Entry 9GGD (electron microscopy, 2.67 A resolution); this record covers chains A and C of the 5 polymer chains in the assembly.

# Chain A
Molecule: DNA polymerase subunit gamma-1
Organism: Homo sapiens
Notes: EC 2.7.7.7, 3.1.11.-, 4.2.99.-
UniProtKB: P54098 (DPOG1_HUMAN); numbering as in UniProt (aligned over 26-1239)
Amino-acid sequence (1221 residues; numbered 19 to 1239; the number before each row is that of its first residue):
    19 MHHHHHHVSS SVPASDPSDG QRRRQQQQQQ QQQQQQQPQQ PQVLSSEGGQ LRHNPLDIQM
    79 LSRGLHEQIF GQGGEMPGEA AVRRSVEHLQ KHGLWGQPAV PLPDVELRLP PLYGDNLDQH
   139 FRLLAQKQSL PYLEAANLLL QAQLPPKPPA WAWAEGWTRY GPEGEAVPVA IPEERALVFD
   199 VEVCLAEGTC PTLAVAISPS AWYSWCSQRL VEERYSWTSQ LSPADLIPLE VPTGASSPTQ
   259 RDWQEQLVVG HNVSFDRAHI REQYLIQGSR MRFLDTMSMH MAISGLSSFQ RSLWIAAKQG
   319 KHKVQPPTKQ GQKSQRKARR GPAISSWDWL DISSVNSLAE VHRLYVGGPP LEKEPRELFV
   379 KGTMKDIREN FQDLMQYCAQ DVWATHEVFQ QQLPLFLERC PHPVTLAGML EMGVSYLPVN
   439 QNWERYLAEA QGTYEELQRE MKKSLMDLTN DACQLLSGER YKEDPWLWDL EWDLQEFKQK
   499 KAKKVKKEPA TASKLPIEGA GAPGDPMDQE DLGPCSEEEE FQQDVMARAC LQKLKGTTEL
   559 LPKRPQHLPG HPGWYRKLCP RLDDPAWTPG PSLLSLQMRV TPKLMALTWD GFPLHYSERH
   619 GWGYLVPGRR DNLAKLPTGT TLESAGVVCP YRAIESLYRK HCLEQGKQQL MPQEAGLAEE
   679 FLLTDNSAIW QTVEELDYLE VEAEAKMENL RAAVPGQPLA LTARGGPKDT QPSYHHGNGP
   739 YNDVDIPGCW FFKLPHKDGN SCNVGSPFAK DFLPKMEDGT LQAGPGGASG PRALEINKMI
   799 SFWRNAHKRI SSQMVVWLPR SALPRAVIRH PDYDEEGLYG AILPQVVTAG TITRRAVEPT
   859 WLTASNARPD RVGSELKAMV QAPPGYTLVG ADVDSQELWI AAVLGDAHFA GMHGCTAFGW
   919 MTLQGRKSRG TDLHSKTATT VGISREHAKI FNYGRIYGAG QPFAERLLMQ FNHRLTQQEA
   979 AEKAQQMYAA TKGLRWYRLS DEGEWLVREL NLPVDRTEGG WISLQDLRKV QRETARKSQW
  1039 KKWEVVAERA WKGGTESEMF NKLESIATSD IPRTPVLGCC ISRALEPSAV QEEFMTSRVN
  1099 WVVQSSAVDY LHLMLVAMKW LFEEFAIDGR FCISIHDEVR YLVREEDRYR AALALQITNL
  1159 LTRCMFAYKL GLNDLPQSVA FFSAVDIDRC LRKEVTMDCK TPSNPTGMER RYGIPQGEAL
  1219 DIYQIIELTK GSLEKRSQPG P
Unresolved in the structure: 19-66, 249-262, 318-341, 499-531, 627-647, 663-730, 989-1050, 1234-1239
Construct notes: initiating methionine (19); expression tag (20-25); engineered mutation Thr467 (Ala in P54098)
UniProt features mapped onto this chain:
  - region: Gln43 to Gln55 (Does not contribute to polymerase and exonuclease enzymatic activities), Thr858 to Asn864 (Trigger loop)
  - motif: Val196 to Glu200 (Exo I), Val267 to Arg275 (Exo II), Tyr395 to Thr403 (Exo III), Val887 to Leu896 (Pol A), Arg943 to Gly958 (Pol B), His1134 to Val1141 (Pol C)
  - active site: Asp198 (Exonuclease activity)
  - binding site (DNA): Ser306, Ser593, Lys806, Thr849, Thr1094, Ser1095
  - binding site (RNA): Arg579, His754, Gly763, Lys768, Ser863, Arg869
  - binding site (a 2'-deoxyribonucleoside 5'-triphosphate): Asp890, Val891, Ser893, Glu895, Arg943, Lys947, Tyr951, Asp1135
  - binding site (Mg(2+)): Asp890, Val891, Asp1135
  - site (Critical for replication fidelity and mismatch recognition): Arg853, Gln1102
  - natural variant: Gln55 (Q55QQ; Q55QQQ), Arg227 (R227W: In PEOB1 and MTDPS4B), Arg232 (R232G: In MTDPS4A; R232H: In LS), Leu244 (L244P: In MTDPS4A), Thr251 (T251I: In PEOB1, MTDPS4A and MTDPS4B), Gly268 (G268A: In PEOB1), Arg275 (R275Q: Found in a patient with epileptic encephalopathy, developmental delay and moderate intellectual disability; uncertain significance), His277 (H277L: In PEOB1; uncertain significance), Gly303 (G303R: In MTDPS4A), Leu304 (L304R: In PEOB1 and SANDO; L304SANDO: In PEOB1), Ser305 (S305R: In MTDPS4A), Gln308 (Q308H: In PEOB1), 51 further natural variant entries in UniProt
  - mutagenesis: Asp198 (D198A: Abolishes exonuclease activity; when associated with A-200. Decreases polymerase exonucleolytic proofreading by 30-fold for the T:G mismatch and by 14-fold for the A:A mismatch ...), Glu200 (E200A: Abolishes exonuclease activity; when associated with A-198. Decreases polymerase exonucleolytic proofreading by 30-fold for the T:G mismatch and by 14-fold for the A:A mismatch ...), Asp274 (D274A: Unable to idle at the 5'-end of the nascent DNA strand. Continues DNA synthesis into double-stranded DNA past the 5'-end creating a flap structure that cannot be ligated), Lys498 (K498C: Decreases processive DNA synthesis), Lys499 (K499C: Decreases processive DNA synthesis), Lys501 (K501C: Decreases processive DNA synthesis), Val543 to Leu558 (Markedly decreases the stimulation by POLG2, resulting in impaired processive DNA synthesis), Leu549 (L549N: Decreases processive DNA synthesis), Leu552 (L552N: Decreases processive DNA synthesis), Lys553 (K553N: Decreases processive DNA synthesis), Arg853 (R853A: Abolishes primer DNA extention in the presence of dNTPs. Impairs intrinsic polymerase processivity. Enhances exonuclease activity leading to primer DNA degradation), Asp890 (D890N: Abolishes DNA polymerase activity), 1 further mutagenesis entry in UniProt
Metal / ion sites: Ca2+: Asp890, Val891, Asp1135 (together with 2'-deoxycytidine-5'-triphosphate)
Residues lining bound ligands:
  - A1IK1 (1-[(4S)-8-chloranyl-3,4-dihydro-2H-chromen-4-yl]-3-(1-phenylpyrazol-3-yl)urea): Gln564, His565, Leu566, Pro567, His569, Tyr573, Cys577, Pro578, Leu580, Trp585, Pro587, Gly588
  - 2'-deoxycytidine-5'-triphosphate (DCP): Arg853, Asp890, Val891, Asp892, Ser893, Gln894, Glu895, Lys925, His932, Arg943, Lys947, Ile948, Tyr951, Tyr955, Asp1135
What the authors report for this chain:
  - binding site for A1IK1: Leu566, His569, Trp585, Gly588
  - disease-associated variants - R232H, A467T: decreased catalytic activity
  - mutagenesis - L566A, H569A, W585A: abolished binding to A1IK1

# Chain C
Molecule: DNA polymerase subunit gamma-2
Organism: Homo sapiens
Notes: engineered mutation(s): A169T
UniProtKB: Q9UHN1 (DPOG2_HUMAN); numbering as in UniProt (aligned over 26-485)
Amino-acid sequence (467 residues; each row starts with the number of its first residue):
    25 MDAGQPELLT ERSSPKGGHV KSHAELEGNG EHPEAPGSGE GSEALLEICQ RRHFLSGSKQ
    85 QLSRDSLLSG CHPGFGPLGV ELRKNLAAEW WTSVVVFREQ VFPVDALHHK PGPLLPGDSA
   145 FRLVSAETLR EILQDKELSK EQLVTFLENV LKTSGKLREN LLHGALEHYV NCLDLVNKRL
   205 PYGLAQIGVC FHPVFDTKQI RNGVKSIGEK TEASLVWFTP PRTSNQWLDF WLRHRLQWWR
   265 KFAMSPSNFS SSDCQDEEGR KGNKLYYNFP WGKELIETLW NLGDHELLHM YPGNVSKLHG
   325 RDGRKNVVPC VLSVNGDLDR GMLAYLYDSF QLTENSFTRK KNLHRKVLKL HPCLAPIKVA
   385 LDVGRGPTLE LRQVCQGLFN ELLENGISVW PGYLETMQSS LEQLYSKYDE MSILFTVLVT
   445 ETTLENGLIH LRSRDTTMKE MMHISKLKDF LIKYISSAKN VHHHHHH
Unresolved in the structure: 25-66, 138-177, 219-229, 355-368, 484-491
Construct notes: initiating methionine (25); variant Thr169 (Ala in Q9UHN1); expression tag (486-491)
UniProt features mapped onto this chain:
  - modified residue: Ser38 (Phosphoserine)
  - natural variant: Arg182 (R182W: In MTDPS16), Gly416 (G416A: No functional deficit), Asp433 (D433Y: In MTDPS16B), Gly451 (G451E: In PEOA4)

# Chain A / chain C interface
Pairs across the interface - 13 pairs, chain A then chain C:
  Arg232(A) with Leu448(C); Glu449(C)
  Tyr233(A) with Thr447(C); Leu448(C), hydrogen bond (backbone-backbone); Glu449(C), hydrogen bond (backbone-backbone); Asn450(C); Ile468(C)
  Ser234(A) with Leu448(C), hydrogen bond (backbone-backbone)
  Thr236(A) with Glu394(C), hydrogen bond
  Pro532(A) with Trp251(C)
  Cys533(A) with Phe254(C); Arg257(C), hydrogen bond (backbone-side chain)
  Glu535(A) with Arg257(C)
Also at the interface, not in a pair above, chain A (9 interface residues in all): Gln238, Ser534
Also at the interface, not in a pair above, chain C (12 interface residues in all): Gln250, Leu393, Gly451

# In short
9 residues of chain A face 12 of chain C across their interface; the contacts include 5 hydrogen bonds. Polar
pairs include Thr236(A)-Glu394(C), Cys533(A)-Arg257(C) and Tyr233(A)-Leu448(C). From the paper: a binding site
for A1IK1 at Leu566(A), His569(A) and Trp585(A) among others; L566A, H569A and W585A of chain A abolish
binding to A1IK1; 5 substitutions were tested in all.
Here chain A is DNA polymerase subunit gamma-1 and chain C is DNA polymerase subunit gamma-2, both from Homo
sapiens. Entry 9GGD (Structure of the A467T mutant of human mitochondrial DNA polymerase gamma in complex with
PZL-A) was determined by electron microscopy, deposited together with 9GGB, 9GGC, 9GGE and 9GGF.
